PDB entry 6OEY | X-ray diffraction, 2.10 A resolution | chains B and A

Chain B (and A):
Molecule: Trypanothione reductase
Source organism: Trypanosoma brucei brucei (strain 927/4 GUTat10.1)
Notes: EC 1.8.1.12; chain A of this document is another copy of the same molecule, construct and numbering; everything in this record applies to it too
Reference sequence: Q389T8 (Q389T8_TRYB2); residue numbers follow UniProt; this construct covers 1-492
Amino-acid sequence (495 residues; each row starts with the number of its first residue; numbers below 1 keep their minus sign (Gly-2 is residue -2)):
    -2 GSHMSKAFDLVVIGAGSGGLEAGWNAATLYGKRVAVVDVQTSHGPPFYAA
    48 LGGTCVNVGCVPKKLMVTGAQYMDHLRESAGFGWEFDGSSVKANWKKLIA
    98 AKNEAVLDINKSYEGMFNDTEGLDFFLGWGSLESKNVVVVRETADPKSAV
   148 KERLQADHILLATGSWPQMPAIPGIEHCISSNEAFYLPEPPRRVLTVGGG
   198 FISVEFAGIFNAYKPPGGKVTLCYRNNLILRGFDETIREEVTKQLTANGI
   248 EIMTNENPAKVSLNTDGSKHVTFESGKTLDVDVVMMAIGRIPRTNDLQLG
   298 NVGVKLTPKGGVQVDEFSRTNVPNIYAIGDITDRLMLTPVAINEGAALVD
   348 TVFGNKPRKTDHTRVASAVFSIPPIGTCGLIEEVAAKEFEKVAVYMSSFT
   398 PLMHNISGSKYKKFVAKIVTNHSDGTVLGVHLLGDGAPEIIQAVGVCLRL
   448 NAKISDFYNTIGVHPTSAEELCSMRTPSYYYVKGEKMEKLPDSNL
Unresolved in the structure: -2 to 2, 490-492 (chain A: -2 to 3, 489-492)
Differences from the reference sequence: expression tag (-2 to 0)
Disulfides: Cys52-Cys57
Small-molecule neighbours:
  - FAD (flavin-adenine dinucleotide): Ile10, Gly11, Ala12, Gly13, Ser14, Gly15, Gly16, Val34, Asp35, Val36, Ala46, Ala47, Leu48, Gly50, Thr51, Cys52, Val55, Gly56, Cys57, Lys60, Gly125, Trp126, Gly127, Ala159, Thr160, Gly161, Ser162, Ser178, Phe182, Phe198, Ile199, Arg287, Arg290, Asp293, Leu294, Ile325, Gly326, Asp327, Met333, Leu334, Thr335, Pro336, Ala338
  - M9S (5-{5-[1-(pyrrolidin-1-yl)cyclohexyl]-1,3-thiazol-2-yl}-1-{[(2S)-pyrrolidin-2-yl]methyl}-1H-indole), molecule 1: Leu17, Glu18, Trp21, Ser109, Tyr110, Gly112, Met113, Asp116, Thr117
  - M9S, molecule 2: Trp21, Ile106, Ser109, Tyr110, Asp116, Thr117
  - M9S, molecule 3: Ser39, His40, Pro42, Tyr45, Asn100, Glu180, Tyr183, Pro185

How chain B and chain A interact:
Pairs across the interface (150; chain B residue first):
  Cys52(B) - His461(A)  hydrogen bond
  Cys57(B) - His461(A)
  Cys57(B) - Pro462(A)
  Lys61(B) - Pro462(A)  hydrogen bond (side chain-backbone)
  Leu62(B) - Phe79(A)
  Leu62(B) - Leu399(A)
  Leu62(B) - Met400(A)  hydrophobic
  Thr65(B) - Phe79(A)
  Thr65(B) - Met400(A)
  Gly66(B) - Phe79(A)
  Gly66(B) - Trp81(A)  hydrogen bond (backbone-side chain)
  Tyr69(B) - His72(A)
  Tyr69(B) - Glu75(A)
  Tyr69(B) - Ser76(A)
  Tyr69(B) - Phe79(A)  hydrophobic
  Tyr69(B) - Trp81(A)
  Tyr69(B) - Met400(A)
  Met70(B) - Trp81(A)
  His72(B) - Tyr69(A)
  His72(B) - His72(A)
  Leu73(B) - Leu73(A)  hydrophobic
  Leu73(B) - Trp81(A)  hydrophobic
  Leu73(B) - Phe83(A)  hydrophobic
  Glu75(B) - Tyr69(A)
  Ser76(B) - Tyr69(A)
  Gly78(B) - Ala98(A)
  Phe79(B) - Leu62(A)
  Phe79(B) - Thr65(A)
  Phe79(B) - Gly66(A)
  Phe79(B) - Tyr69(A)  hydrophobic
  Phe79(B) - Leu95(A)
  Phe79(B) - Tyr210(A)  hydrogen bond (backbone-side chain)
  Gly80(B) - Lys89(A)
  Gly80(B) - Ala90(A)
  Gly80(B) - Asn91(A)  hydrogen bond (backbone-backbone)
  Gly80(B) - Lys94(A)
  Trp81(B) - Gly66(A)  hydrogen bond (side chain-backbone)
  Trp81(B) - Tyr69(A)
  Trp81(B) - Met70(A)
  Trp81(B) - Val88(A)  hydrophobic
  Trp81(B) - Lys89(A)
  Trp81(B) - Ala90(A)  hydrophobic
  Trp81(B) - Ala209(A)
  Trp81(B) - Tyr210(A)  hydrogen bond
  Glu82(B) - Ser87(A)
  Glu82(B) - Val88(A)
  Glu82(B) - Lys89(A)  hydrogen bond (backbone-backbone)
  Glu82(B) - Asn91(A)  hydrogen bond
  Glu82(B) - Lys94(A)  salt bridge
  Phe83(B) - Ser87(A)
  Phe83(B) - Val88(A)  hydrophobic
  Asp84(B) - Ser87(A)  hydrogen bond (backbone-side chain)
  Ser87(B) - Glu82(A)
  Ser87(B) - Phe83(A)
  Ser87(B) - Asp84(A)  hydrogen bond (side chain-backbone)
  Val88(B) - Trp81(A)  hydrophobic
  Val88(B) - Glu82(A)
  Val88(B) - Phe83(A)  hydrophobic
  Lys89(B) - Gly80(A)
  Lys89(B) - Trp81(A)
  Lys89(B) - Glu82(A)  hydrogen bond (backbone-backbone)
  Ala90(B) - Gly80(A)
  Ala90(B) - Trp81(A)  hydrophobic
  Asn91(B) - Gly80(A)  hydrogen bond (backbone-backbone)
  Lys94(B) - Gly78(A)  hydrogen bond (side chain-backbone)
  Lys94(B) - Gly80(A)
  Leu95(B) - Phe79(A)
  Ala98(B) - Gly78(A)
  Ala98(B) - Ile403(A)  hydrophobic
  Lys99(B) - Ile403(A)
  Ala209(B) - Trp81(A)
  Tyr210(B) - Phe79(A)  hydrogen bond (side chain-backbone)
  Tyr210(B) - Trp81(A)  hydrogen bond
  Thr335(B) - His461(A)
  Pro336(B) - Ile458(A)  hydrophobic
  Pro336(B) - Gly459(A)
  Pro336(B) - His461(A)
  Asn340(B) - Ile458(A)
  Asp358(B) - Ile458(A)
  Val362(B) - Ile458(A)  hydrophobic
  Ala363(B) - Gly459(A)
  Ala363(B) - Val460(A)  hydrophobic
  Ser364(B) - Val460(A)
  Ala365(B) - Val460(A)
  Phe367(B) - Pro462(A)
  Leu399(B) - Ala102(A)  hydrophobic
  Met400(B) - Tyr69(A)
  Ile403(B) - Leu62(A)  hydrophobic
  Pro435(B) - Thr463(A)
  Glu436(B) - Ile437(A)
  Glu436(B) - Thr463(A)
  Glu436(B) - Ser464(A)  hydrogen bond (side chain-backbone)
  Glu436(B) - Ala465(A)  hydrogen bond (side chain-backbone)
  Ile437(B) - Glu436(A)
  Ile438(B) - Val460(A)  hydrophobic
  Gln439(B) - Ile458(A)  hydrogen bond (side chain-backbone)
  Gln439(B) - Gly459(A)
  Gln439(B) - Val460(A)  hydrogen bond (side chain-backbone)
  Gln439(B) - Ala465(A)
  Gln439(B) - Glu466(A)
  Gln439(B) - Cys469(A)
  Ala440(B) - Ala440(A)  hydrophobic
  Ala440(B) - Val441(A)
  Ala440(B) - Cys444(A)
  Val441(B) - Ala440(A)  hydrophobic
  Gly442(B) - Thr457(A)
  Val443(B) - Cys444(A)  hydrophobic
  Val443(B) - Asp453(A)
  Val443(B) - Thr457(A)
  Cys444(B) - Ala440(A)
  Cys444(B) - Val443(A)  hydrophobic
  Cys444(B) - Cys444(A)  hydrophobic
  Arg446(B) - Asp453(A)  salt bridge
  Arg446(B) - Asn456(A)
  Arg446(B) - Thr457(A)
  Leu447(B) - Ala449(A)  hydrophobic
  Leu447(B) - Asp453(A)
  Ala449(B) - Leu447(A)  hydrophobic
  Asp453(B) - Val443(A)
  Asp453(B) - Arg446(A)
  Asp453(B) - Leu447(A)
  Phe454(B) - Val443(A)  hydrophobic
  Asn456(B) - Arg446(A)  hydrogen bond (backbone-side chain)
  Thr457(B) - Gln439(A)
  Thr457(B) - Gly442(A)
  Thr457(B) - Val443(A)
  Thr457(B) - Arg446(A)
  Ile458(B) - Pro336(A)  hydrophobic
  Ile458(B) - Asp358(A)
  Ile458(B) - Gln439(A)  hydrogen bond (backbone-side chain)
  Gly459(B) - Pro336(A)
  Gly459(B) - Gln439(A)
  Val460(B) - Ala363(A)  hydrophobic
  Val460(B) - Ala365(A)  hydrophobic
  Val460(B) - Ile438(A)  hydrophobic
  Val460(B) - Gln439(A)  hydrogen bond (backbone-side chain)
  His461(B) - Cys52(A)
  His461(B) - Cys57(A)
  His461(B) - Thr335(A)
  His461(B) - Pro336(A)
  Pro462(B) - Cys57(A)
  Pro462(B) - Lys61(A)  hydrogen bond (backbone-side chain)
  Pro462(B) - Phe367(A)
  Thr463(B) - Pro435(A)
  Thr463(B) - Glu436(A)
  Ser464(B) - Glu436(A)  hydrogen bond (backbone-side chain)
  Ala465(B) - Glu436(A)  hydrogen bond (backbone-side chain)
  Ala465(B) - Gln439(A)
  Glu466(B) - Gln439(A)
  Cys469(B) - Gln439(A)
Interface residues without a listed pair, chain B (73 interface residues in all): Val58, Ala102, Val337, Thr357
Interface residues without a listed pair, chain A (74 interface residues in all): Val58, Ala77, Val337, Asn340, Thr357, Val362, Ser364, Ser452, Phe454

In short:
Chain B and chain A form an interface of 73 and 74 residues respectively, with 26 hydrogen bonds and 2 salt
bridges. Polar contacts include Glu82(B)-Lys94(A), Arg446(B)-Asp453(A) and Cys52(B)-His461(A). Chain B binds
flavin-adenine dinucleotide and 3 copies of compound M9S.
Both chains are Trypanothione reductase (Trypanosoma brucei brucei (strain 927/4 GUTat10.1)). Entry 6OEY
(Crystal structure of Trypanothione Reductase from Trypanosoma brucei in complex with inhibitor
(+)-5-{5-[1-(Pyrrolidin-1-yl)cyclohexyl]-1,3-thiazol-2-yl}-1-{[(2S)-pyrrolidin-2-yl]methyl}-1H-indole) was
determined by X-ray diffraction together with 6OEX and 6OEZ from the same study.
